Entry 6TG9 (electron microscopy, 3.24 A resolution); this record covers chains E and H of the 8 polymer chains in the assembly.

Chain E:
Molecule: Formate dehydrogenase subunit alpha
Source organism: Rhodobacter capsulatus
Reference sequence: A0A0E2PAE3 (A0A0E2PAE3_RHOCA); residue numbers follow UniProt; this construct covers 1-958
Sequence (958 residues; each row starts with the number of its first residue):
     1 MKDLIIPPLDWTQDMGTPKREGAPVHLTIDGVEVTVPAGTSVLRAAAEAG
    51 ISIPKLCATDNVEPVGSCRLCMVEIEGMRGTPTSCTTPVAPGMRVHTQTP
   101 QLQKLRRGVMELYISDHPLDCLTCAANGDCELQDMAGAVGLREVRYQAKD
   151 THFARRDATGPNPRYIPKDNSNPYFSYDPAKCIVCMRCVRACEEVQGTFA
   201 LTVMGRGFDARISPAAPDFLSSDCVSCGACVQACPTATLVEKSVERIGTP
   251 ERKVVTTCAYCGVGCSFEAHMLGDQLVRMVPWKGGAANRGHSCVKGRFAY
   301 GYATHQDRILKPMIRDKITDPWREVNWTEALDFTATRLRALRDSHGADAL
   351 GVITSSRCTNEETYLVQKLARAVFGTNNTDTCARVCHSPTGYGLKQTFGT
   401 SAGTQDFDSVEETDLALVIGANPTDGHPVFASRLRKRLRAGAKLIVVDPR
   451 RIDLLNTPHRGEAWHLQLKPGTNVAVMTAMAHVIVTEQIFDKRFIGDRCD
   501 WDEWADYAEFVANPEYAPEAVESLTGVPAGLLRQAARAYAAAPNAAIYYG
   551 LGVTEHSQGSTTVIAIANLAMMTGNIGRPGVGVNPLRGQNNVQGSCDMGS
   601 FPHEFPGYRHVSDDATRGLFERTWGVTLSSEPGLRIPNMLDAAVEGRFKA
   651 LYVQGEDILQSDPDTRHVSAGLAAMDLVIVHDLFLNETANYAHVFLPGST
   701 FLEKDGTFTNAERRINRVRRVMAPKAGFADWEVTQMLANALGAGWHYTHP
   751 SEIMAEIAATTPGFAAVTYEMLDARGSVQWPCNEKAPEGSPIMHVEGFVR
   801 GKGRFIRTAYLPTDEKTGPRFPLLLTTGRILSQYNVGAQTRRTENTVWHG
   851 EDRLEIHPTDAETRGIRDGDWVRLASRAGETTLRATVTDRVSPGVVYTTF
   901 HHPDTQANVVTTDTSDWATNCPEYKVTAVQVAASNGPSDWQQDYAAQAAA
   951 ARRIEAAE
Disordered / not traced: 1-6, 956-958
Metal / ion sites: 2Fe-2S cluster Fe: Cys57, Cys68, Cys71, Cys85; 4Fe-4S cluster Fe site 1: His117, Cys121, Cys124, Cys130; 4Fe-4S cluster Fe site 2: Cys182, Cys185, Cys188, Cys234; 4Fe-4S cluster Fe site 3: Cys192, Cys224, Cys227, Cys230; 4Fe-4S cluster Fe site 4: Cys258, Cys261, Cys265, Cys293; molybdenum(VI) ion: Cys386 (together with hydrosulfuric acid, molybdopterin guanosine dinucleotide)
Residues lining bound ligands:
  - 2Fe-2S cluster (FES): Lys55, Cys57, Ala58, Val65, Gly66, Ser67, Cys68, Arg69, Cys71, Thr83, Cys85
  - hydrosulfuric acid (H2S): Cys386, Gly588, Gln589, Val592
  - molybdopterin guanosine dinucleotide (MGD; 2-amino-5,6-dimercapto-7-methyl-3,7,8a,9-tetrahydro-8-oxa-1,3,9,10-tetraaza-anthracen-4-one guanosine dinucleotide), molecule 1: Cys261, Lys295, Cys386, Ile419, Gly420, Ala421, Asn422, Asp425, Gly426, His427, Val447, Asp448, Pro449, Arg450, Ile452, Leu468, Pro470, Gly471, Asn473, Gly550, Leu551, Gly552, His556, Leu586, Arg587, Gly588, Gln589, Thr826, Thr827, Gly828, Arg829, Ile830, Leu831, Ser832, Gln833, Tyr834, Asn835, Tyr897, His901, Lys925
  - molybdopterin guanosine dinucleotide (MGD), molecule 2: Arg357, Cys358, Cys382, Val385, Cys386, Leu551, Glu555, Gln589, Gly655, Glu656, Asp657, Ser661, His681, Asp682, Leu683, Phe684, Asn686, Gly698, Ser699, Thr700, Phe701, Lys704, Asp730, Thr827, Gly828, Arg829, Tyr834, Asn835, Val836, Ala838, Gln839, Phe900, Asn908, Thr911, Tyr924, Lys925
  - 4Fe-4S cluster (SF4), molecule 1: His117, Pro118, Asp120, Cys121, Cys124, Ala126, Asn127, Cys130, Leu132, Gln133, Lys181, Thr236, Ala237
  - 4Fe-4S cluster (SF4), molecule 2: Phe175, Cys192, Thr198, Leu201, Phe219, Cys224, Val225, Ser226, Cys227, Gly228, Ala229, Cys230
  - 4Fe-4S cluster (SF4), molecule 3: Tyr177, Cys182, Ile183, Val184, Cys185, Met186, Arg187, Cys188, Ile212, Cys234, Pro235, Thr236, Thr238, Leu239
  - 4Fe-4S cluster (SF4), molecule 4: Cys258, Tyr260, Cys261, Val263, Gly264, Cys265, Phe267, Ser292, Cys293, Lys295, Gly296, Pro428, Val429
From the paper describing this entry:
  - catalytic residues: His387, Arg587 (citing earlier work)

Chain H:
Molecule: NAD-dependent formate dehydrogenase subunit delta
Source organism: Rhodobacter capsulatus
Reference sequence: A0A0E2P9Z0 (A0A0E2P9Z0_RHOCA); residue numbers follow UniProt; this construct covers 1-71
Sequence (71 residues; row label = number of the first residue in the row):
     1 MSDDKIIRMANQIAAFFAVQPGDRAGPVAAHISENWSAPMRAALLAHVAA
    51 QSPGLDPLVIAAAPQIRPVPA
Disordered / not traced: 1, 71

Interface between chain E and chain H:
Residue-residue contacts (37; chain E residue first):
  Tyr392(E) with Phe17(H); His31(H)
  Asp506(E) with Pro21(H)
  Thr561(E) with Phe16(H)
  His603(E) with Glu34(H); Asn35(H)
  His610(E) with Glu34(H), hydrogen bond (side chain-backbone)
  Ser612(E) with Arg67(H), hydrogen bond
  Ser630(E) with Arg67(H), hydrogen bond
  Glu631(E) with Ala38(H); Arg41(H), salt bridge; Arg67(H); Pro70(H)
  Pro632(E) with Glu34(H); Trp36(H); Ser37(H), hydrogen bond (backbone-side chain)
  Gly633(E) with Ser37(H), hydrogen bond (backbone-side chain)
  Leu634(E) with Ser37(H)
  Arg635(E) with Asn35(H); Trp36(H)
  Pro637(E) with Lys5(H)
  Asn638(E) with Met40(H)
  Asp641(E) with Lys5(H), salt bridge
  Arg647(E) with Pro39(H)
  Arg804(E) with Gln20(H)
  Ile806(E) with Gln20(H)
  Arg807(E) with Val19(H), hydrogen bond (side chain-backbone); Gln20(H), hydrogen bond (backbone-side chain)
  Asp913(E) with Arg8(H), salt bridge
  Ser915(E) with Gln12(H), hydrogen bond (backbone-side chain)
  Asp916(E) with Gln12(H)
  Trp917(E) with Gln12(H), hydrogen bond (backbone-side chain); Ile13(H); Phe16(H), hydrophobic; Phe17(H), hydrophobic
  Ala918(E) with His31(H)
  Asn920(E) with Met9(H), hydrogen bond
Interface residues without a listed pair, chain E (30 interface residues in all): Ser557, Ile564, Ala809, Leu811, Thr914
Interface residues without a listed pair, chain H (22 interface residues in all): Ala15

Summary:
30 residues of chain E face 22 of chain H across their interface; the contacts include 10 hydrogen bonds and 3
salt bridges. Among the polar pairs are Glu631(E)-Arg41(H), Asp641(E)-Lys5(H) and Asp913(E)-Arg8(H). Bound to
chain E: molybdopterin guanosine dinucleotide, 2Fe-2S cluster, 4 copies of 4Fe-4S cluster and hydrosulfuric
acid. From the paper: catalytic residues His387(E) and Arg587(E).
Here chain E is Formate dehydrogenase subunit alpha and chain H is NAD-dependent formate dehydrogenase subunit
delta, both from Rhodobacter capsulatus. Entry 6TG9 (Cryo-EM Structure of NADH reduced form of NAD+-dependent
Formate Dehydrogenase from Rhodobacter capsulatus) was determined by electron microscopy together with 6TGA
from the same study.
